Entry 8IX3 (electron microscopy, 3.98 A resolution); this record covers chains H and G of the 3 polymer chains in the assembly.

[Chain H]
Molecule: heavy chain of 1G11
Source organism: Homo sapiens
Amino-acid sequence (125 residues; numbered 1 to 125; the number before each row is that of its first residue):
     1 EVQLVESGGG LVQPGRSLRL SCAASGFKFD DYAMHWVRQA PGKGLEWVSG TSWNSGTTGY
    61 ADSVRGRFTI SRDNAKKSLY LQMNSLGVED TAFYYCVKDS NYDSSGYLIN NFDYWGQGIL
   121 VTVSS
Cystine bridges: Cys22-Cys96

[Chain G]
Molecule: BA.4/5 variant spike protein
Source organism: Severe acute respiratory syndrome coronavirus 2
UniProt: P0DTC2 (SPIKE_SARS2); aligned to UniProt positions 333-545 over residues 333-545 (the alignment contains insertions or deletions, so no single offset holds)
Amino-acid sequence (213 residues; each row starts with the number of its first residue):
   333 TNLCPFDEVF NATRFASVYA WNRKRISNCV ADYSVLYNFA PFFAFKCYGV SPTKLNDLCF
   393 TNVYADSFVI RGNEVSQIAP GQTGNIADYN YKLPDDFTGC VIAWNSNKLD SKVGGNYNYR
   453 YRLFRKSNLK PFERDISTEI YQAGNKPCNG VAGVNCYFPL QSYGFRPTYG VGHQPYRVVV
   513 LSFELLHAPA TVCGKKFNFN GLTGTGVLTE SNK
Unresolved in the structure: 527-545
Differences from the reference sequence: variant Asp339 (Gly in P0DTC2), Phe371 (Ser in P0DTC2), Pro373 (Ser in P0DTC2), Phe375 (Ser in P0DTC2), Ala376 (Thr in P0DTC2), Asn405 (Asp in P0DTC2), Ser408 (Arg in P0DTC2), Asn417 (Lys in P0DTC2), Lys440 (Asn in P0DTC2), Arg452 (Leu in P0DTC2), Asn477 (Ser in P0DTC2), Lys478 (Thr in P0DTC2), Ala484 (Glu in P0DTC2), Val486 (Phe in P0DTC2), Arg498 (Gln in P0DTC2), Tyr501 (Asn in P0DTC2), His505 (Tyr in P0DTC2), Lys527 (Pro in P0DTC2)
Cystine bridges: Cys336-Cys361, Cys379-Cys432, Cys480-Cys488
UniProt features mapped onto this chain:
  - region: Asn448 to Tyr451, Tyr453 to Phe456 (Immunodominant HLA epitope recognized by the CD8+)
  - glycosylation: Asn343 (N-linked (GlcNAc...) (complex) asparagine)

[Interface between chain H and chain G]
Contacting residue pairs (16; chain H residue first):
  Asp31(H) - Thr345(G)  hydrogen bond (backbone-side chain)
  Asp31(H) - Arg346(G)  salt bridge
  Tyr32(H) - Thr345(G)
  Trp53(H) - Arg346(G)
  Asn101(H) - Leu441(G)  hydrogen bond (side chain-backbone)
  Tyr102(H) - Asp442(G)  hydrogen bond
  Tyr102(H) - Asn448(G)  hydrogen bond
  Tyr102(H) - Tyr451(G)
  Gly106(H) - Lys444(G)
  Tyr107(H) - Leu441(G)
  Tyr107(H) - Ser443(G)
  Tyr107(H) - Lys444(G)
  Tyr107(H) - Asn448(G)  hydrogen bond
  Leu108(H) - Lys440(G)
  Ile109(H) - Lys440(G)
  Ile109(H) - Leu441(G)  hydrophobic

[In short]
Chain H and chain G each contribute 9 residues to their interface; the contacts include 5 hydrogen bonds and 1
salt bridge. Polar contacts include Asp31(H)-Arg346(G), Asp31(H)-Thr345(G) and Asn101(H)-Leu441(G).
Chain H is heavy chain of 1G11 (Homo sapiens) and chain G is BA.4/5 variant spike protein (Severe acute
respiratory syndrome coronavirus 2); the structure, Cryo-EM structure of SARS-CoV-2 BA.4/5 spike protein in
complex with 1G11 (local refinement), was determined by electron microscopy.
